Entry 2FVK (X-ray diffraction, 2.40 A resolution); this record covers chains A and B of the 4 polymer chains in the assembly.

Chain A (and B):
Protein: dihydropyrimidinase
Source organism: Lachancea kluyveri
Notes: EC 3.5.2.2; chain B of this document is another copy of the same molecule, construct and numbering; everything in this record applies to it too
UniProt: Q9P903 (Q9P903_SACKL); numbering as in UniProt (aligned over 2-542)
Amino-acid sequence (559 residues; each row starts with the number of its first residue):
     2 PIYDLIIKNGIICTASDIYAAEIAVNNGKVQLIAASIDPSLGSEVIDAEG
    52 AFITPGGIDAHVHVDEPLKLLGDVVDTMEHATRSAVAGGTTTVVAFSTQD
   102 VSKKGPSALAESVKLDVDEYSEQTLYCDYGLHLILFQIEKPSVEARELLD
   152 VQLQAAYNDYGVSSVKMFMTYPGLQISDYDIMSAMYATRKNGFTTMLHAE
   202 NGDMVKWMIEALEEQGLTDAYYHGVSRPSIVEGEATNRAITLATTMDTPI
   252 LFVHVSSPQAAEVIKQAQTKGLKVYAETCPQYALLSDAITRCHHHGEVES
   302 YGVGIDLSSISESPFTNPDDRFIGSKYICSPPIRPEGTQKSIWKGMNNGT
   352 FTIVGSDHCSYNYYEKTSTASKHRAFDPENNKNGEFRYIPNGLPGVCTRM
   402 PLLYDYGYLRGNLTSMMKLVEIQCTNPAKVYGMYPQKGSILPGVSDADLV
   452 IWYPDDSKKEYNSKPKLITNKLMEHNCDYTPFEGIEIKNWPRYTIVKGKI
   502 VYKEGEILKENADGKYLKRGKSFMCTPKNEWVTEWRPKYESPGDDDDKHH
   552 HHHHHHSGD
Not modelled in the structure: 295-302, 542-560
Modified residues: K167 (lysine nz-carboxylic acid; KCX)
Differences from the reference sequence: modified residue (167); expression tag (543-560)
Bound ions: Zn2+ site 1: H62, H64, K167, D358 (together with dihydropyrimidine-2,4(1h,3h)-dione); Zn2+ site 2: K167, H199, H255 (together with dihydropyrimidine-2,4(1h,3h)-dione)
Small-molecule neighbours: dihydropyrimidine-2,4(1h,3h)-dione (DUC): H62, H64, L72, K167, Y172, H199, H255, C330, S331, D358, C360, N392, G393
Swiss-Prot annotation at these positions:
  - binding site (Zn(2+)): H62, H64, K167, H199, H255, D358
  - binding site (substrate): Y172, S331, N392
  - modified residue: K167 (N6-carboxylysine)

Chain A / chain B interface:
Residue-residue contacts (81):
  S143(A) with W208(B); E211(B), hydrogen bond
  V144(A) with E211(B); E215(B)
  R147(A) with E215(B), salt bridge
  S178(A) with D204(B)
  D179(A) with N202(B), hydrogen bond; D204(B), hydrogen bond (backbone-side chain)
  Y180(A) with D204(B), hydrogen bond (backbone-side chain); K207(B); W208(B); E211(B), hydrogen bond
  M183(A) with M205(B), hydrophobic; W208(B), hydrophobic
  S184(A) with W208(B), hydrogen bond
  Y187(A) with W208(B), hydrophobic
  N202(A) with D179(B), hydrogen bond
  D204(A) with S178(B); D179(B), hydrogen bond (side chain-backbone); Y180(B), hydrogen bond (side chain-backbone)
  M205(A) with M183(B), hydrophobic; L243(B), hydrophobic; T246(B)
  K207(A) with Y180(B)
  W208(A) with S143(B), hydrogen bond; R147(B); Y180(B); M183(B); S184(B), hydrogen bond; Y187(B), hydrophobic; M247(B), hydrophobic; W536(B), hydrophobic
  M209(A) with T246(B); W536(B), hydrophobic
  E211(A) with V144(B); Y180(B), hydrogen bond
  A212(A) with R147(B); W536(B)
  L213(A) with W536(B)
  E215(A) with V144(B); R147(B); K539(B), salt bridge
  Q216(A) with W536(B); R537(B), hydrogen bond (side chain-backbone); K539(B)
  Y222(A) with E535(B), hydrogen bond
  Y223(A) with E535(B)
  V226(A) with T534(B)
  P229(A) with V533(B), hydrophobic; T534(B)
  I231(A) with T242(B); T246(B)
  E235(A) with E235(B); R239(B); T242(B)
  N238(A) with N238(B)
  R239(A) with E235(B); R239(B)
  T242(A) with M205(B); I231(B); E235(B)
  L243(A) with M205(B), hydrophobic
  T245(A) with I231(B)
  T246(A) with M205(B); M209(B); I231(B)
  M247(A) with W208(B), hydrophobic
  V533(A) with P229(B), hydrophobic
  T534(A) with V226(B); P229(B)
  E535(A) with Y222(B), hydrogen bond; Y223(B)
  W536(A) with W208(B), hydrophobic; M209(B), hydrophobic; A212(B); L213(B); Q216(B)
  R537(A) with Q216(B), hydrogen bond (backbone-side chain)
  P538(A) with Q216(B)
  K539(A) with E215(B), salt bridge; Q216(B)
Also at the interface, not in a pair above, chain A (42 interface residues in all): P142, R292
Also at the interface, not in a pair above, chain B (41 interface residues in all): P142, T245, P538

Overview:
Chain A and chain B form an interface of 42 and 41 residues respectively, with 16 hydrogen bonds and 3 salt
bridges. Polar contacts include R147(A)-E215(B), E215(A)-K539(B) and S143(A)-E211(B). Chain A binds
dihydropyrimidine-2,4(1h,3h)-dione.
Chain A and chain B are both dihydropyrimidinase (Lachancea kluyveri); the structure, Crystal structure of
dihydropyrimidinase from Saccharomyces kluyveri in complex with the substrate dihydrouracil, was determined by
X-ray diffraction (same publication as 2FTW, 2FTY and 2FVM).
